Entry 6G8N (X-ray diffraction, 3.00 A resolution); this record covers chains A and B of the 28 polymer chains in the assembly.

[Chain A]
Protein: Proteasome subunit alpha type-2
Organism: Saccharomyces cerevisiae (strain ATCC 204508 / S288c)
Notes: EC 3.4.25.1
UniProt: P23639 (PSA2_YEAST); residue numbers follow UniProt; this construct covers 1-250
Sequence (250 residues; row label = number of the first residue in the row):
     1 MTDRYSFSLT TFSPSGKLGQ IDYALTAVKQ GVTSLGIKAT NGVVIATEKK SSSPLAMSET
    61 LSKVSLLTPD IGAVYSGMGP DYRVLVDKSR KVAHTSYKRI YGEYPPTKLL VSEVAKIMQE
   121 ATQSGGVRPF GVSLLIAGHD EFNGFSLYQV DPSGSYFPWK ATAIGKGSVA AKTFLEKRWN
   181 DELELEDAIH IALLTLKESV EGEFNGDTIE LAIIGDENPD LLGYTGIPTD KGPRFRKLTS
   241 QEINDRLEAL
Curated features (UniProtKB/Swiss-Prot):
  - cross-link: Lys108 (Glycyl lysine isopeptide (Lys-Gly) (interchain with G-Cter in ubiquitin))

[Chain B]
Protein: Proteasome subunit alpha type-3
Organism: Saccharomyces cerevisiae (strain ATCC 204508 / S288c)
Notes: EC 3.4.25.1
UniProt: P23638 (PSA3_YEAST); residues 0-257 here correspond to UniProt positions 1-258 (UniProt number = residue number + 1)
Sequence (258 residues; each row starts with the number of its first residue; numbering starts at 0):
     0 MGSRRYDSRT TIFSPEGRLY QVEYALESIS HAGTAIGIMA SDGIVLAAER KVTSTLLEQD
    60 TSTEKLYKLN DKIAVAVAGL TADAEILINT ARIHAQNYLK TYNEDIPVEI LVRRLSDIKQ
   120 GYTQHGGLRP FGVSFIYAGY DDRYGYQLYT SNPSGNYTGW KAISVGANTS AAQTLLQMDY
   180 KDDMKVDDAI ELALKTLSKT TDSSALTYDR LEFATIRKGA NDGEVYQKIF KPQEIKDILV
   240 KTGITKKDED EEADEDMK
Disordered / not traced: 0, 245-257
Curated features (UniProtKB/Swiss-Prot):
  - cross-link (Glycyl lysine isopeptide (Lys-Gly)): Lys99 (interchain with G-Cter in ubiquitin), Lys198 (interchain with G-Cter in ubiquitin), Lys230 (interchain with G-Cter in ubiquitin)

[Interface between chain A and chain B]
Contacting residue pairs (59):
  Arg4(A) with Ser2(B), hydrogen bond (backbone-side chain)
  Tyr5(A) with Tyr5(B)
  Ser6(A) with Gly125(B); Leu127(B)
  Phe7(A) with Ser2(B); Tyr5(B); Asp6(B); Gly126(B)
  Ser8(A) with Gly126(B), hydrogen bond (backbone-backbone); Leu127(B); Arg128(B), hydrogen bond (side chain-backbone)
  Thr10(A) with Arg128(B)
  Thr11(A) with Ser7(B); Thr9(B); Gln20(B)
  Phe12(A) with Gln20(B); Tyr23(B); Ala24(B), hydrophobic; Ser27(B); Arg128(B); Pro129(B); Gly131(B)
  Ser13(A) with Tyr23(B)
  Pro14(A) with Tyr23(B), hydrophobic; Glu26(B)
  Ser15(A) with Glu26(B); His30(B)
  Gly16(A) with Tyr23(B); Ser27(B), hydrogen bond (backbone-side chain)
  Lys38(A) with Glu57(B), salt bridge
  Ser112(A) with Glu84(B)
  Lys116(A) with Ile85(B)
  Gln119(A) with Ala81(B); Asp82(B), hydrogen bond; Ile85(B); Arg128(B)
  Thr122(A) with Arg128(B), hydrogen bond (backbone-side chain)
  Gln123(A) with Tyr121(B); Leu127(B); Arg128(B), hydrogen bond (side chain-backbone); Phe130(B)
  Gly125(A) with Leu127(B)
  Ser153(A) with Ala81(B)
  Gly154(A) with Ala81(B)
  Ser155(A) with Ala81(B)
  Tyr156(A) with Glu84(B), hydrogen bond
  Phe157(A) with Leu56(B), hydrophobic
  Pro158(A) with Leu56(B); Glu57(B), hydrogen bond (backbone-backbone); Thr60(B); Ser61(B)
  Trp159(A) with Leu55(B)
  Lys160(A) with Thr54(B); Leu55(B), hydrogen bond (backbone-backbone); Leu56(B); Glu57(B)
  Ala161(A) with Leu55(B)
  Glu176(A) with Thr54(B); Leu55(B)
Other interface residues (no listed pair), chain A (34 interface residues in all): Leu18, Ser124, Lys172, Leu175, Trp179
Other interface residues (no listed pair), chain B (32 interface residues in all): Ser53, Leu79, Thr80

[Overview]
The interface between chain A and chain B involves 34 residues on one side and 32 on the other; the contacts
include 10 hydrogen bonds and 1 salt bridge. Polar pairs include Lys38(A)-Glu57(B), Arg4(A)-Ser2(B) and
Ser8(A)-Arg128(B).
Chain A is Proteasome subunit alpha type-2 and chain B is Proteasome subunit alpha type-3, both from
Saccharomyces cerevisiae (strain ATCC 204508 / S288c); the structure, Yeast 20S proteasome in complex with
Cystargolide B Derivative 2, was determined by X-ray diffraction together with 6G7F and 6G8M from the same
study.
